1MWA - chains A and H of the 5 polymer chains in the assembly; structure by X-ray diffraction, 2.40 A resolution.

== Chain A ==
Name: 2C T cell receptor alpha chain
From: Mus musculus
Chain sequence (202 residues; numbered 1 to 213; 11 numbers in that range are skipped by the numbering (no residue carries them; nothing is unmodelled there); the number before each row is that of its first residue):
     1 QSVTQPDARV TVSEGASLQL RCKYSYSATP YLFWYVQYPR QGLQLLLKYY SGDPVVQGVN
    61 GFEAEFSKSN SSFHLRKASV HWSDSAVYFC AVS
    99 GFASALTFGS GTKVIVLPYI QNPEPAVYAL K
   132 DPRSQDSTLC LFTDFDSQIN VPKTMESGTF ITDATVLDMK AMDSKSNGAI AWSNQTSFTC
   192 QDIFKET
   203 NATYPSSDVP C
Disulfides: Cys22-Cys90, Cys141-Cys191
Covalently attached groups: N-acetylglucosamine (NAG) linked to Asn70, Asn185
Reported in the primary citation:
  - conformationally variable residues (loop rearrangement): Ala101, Ala103
  - contacts within the chain: Gln1-Gly99 (hydrogen bond), Gln1-Phe100 (hydrogen bond)

== Chain H ==
Name: H-2KBM3 MHC class I molecule heavy chain
From: Mus musculus
UniProtKB: P01901 (HA1B_MOUSE); residues 1-275 here correspond to UniProt positions 22-296 (UniProt number = residue number + 21)
Chain sequence (275 residues; row label = number of the first residue in the row):
     1 GPHSLRYFVT AVSRPGLGEP RYMEVGYVDD TEFVRFDSDA ENPRYEPRAR WMEQEGPEYW
    61 ERETQKAKGN EQSFRVSLRT LLGYYNQSAG GSHTIQVISG CEVGSDGRLL RGYQQYAYDG
   121 CDYIALNEDL KTWTAADMAA LITKHKWEQA GEAERLRAYL EGTCVEWLRR YLKNGNATLL
   181 RTDSPKAHVT HHSRPEDKVT LRCWALGFYP ADITLTWQLN GEELIQDMEL VETRPAGDGT
   241 FQKWASVVVP LGKEQYYTCH VYHQGLPEPL TLRWR
Unresolved in the structure: 275
Differences from the reference sequence: conflict Ser77 (Asp98 in P01901), Ala89 (Lys110 in P01901), Arg275 (Glu296 in P01901)
Disulfides: Cys101-Cys164, Cys203-Cys259
Covalently attached groups: N-acetylglucosamine (NAG) linked to Asn176
Curated features (UniProtKB/Swiss-Prot):
  - glycosylation (N-linked (GlcNAc...) asparagine): Asn86, Asn176
Reported in the primary citation:
  - conformationally variable residues (side-chain flip): Trp147, Glu152

== Chain A / chain H interface ==
Contacting residue pairs (14; chain A residue first):
  Tyr26(A) - Arg62(H)
  Ser27(A) - Glu58(H)
  Ser27(A) - Arg62(H)  hydrogen bond
  Ala28(A) - Arg62(H)
  Tyr31(A) - Arg155(H)
  Lys48(A) - Glu154(H)
  Tyr50(A) - Arg155(H)
  Tyr50(A) - Ala158(H)  hydrophobic
  Ser51(A) - Ala158(H)  hydrogen bond (side chain-backbone)
  Ser51(A) - Gly162(H)
  Lys68(A) - Glu166(H)  salt bridge
  Phe100(A) - Arg62(H)
  Phe100(A) - Gln65(H)
  Phe100(A) - Lys66(H)
Interface residues without a listed pair, chain H (12 interface residues in all): Glu61, Thr163, Trp167
From the paper, about this interface:
  - pairs named by the authors: Thr29(A)-Glu166(H) (water-mediated contact)

== Overview ==
Chain A and chain H form an interface of 9 and 12 residues respectively; the contacts include 2 hydrogen bonds
and 1 salt bridge. Among the polar pairs are Lys68(A)-Glu166(H), Ser27(A)-Arg62(H) and Ser51(A)-Ala158(H). The
paper describes a water-mediated contact between Thr29(A) and Glu166(H). From the paper: conformational
variability at Ala101(A), Ala103(A) and Trp147(H) among others; contacts within the chain involving Gln1(A),
Gly99(A) and Phe100(A).
Here chain A is 2C T cell receptor alpha chain and chain H is H-2KBM3 MHC class I molecule heavy chain, both
from Mus musculus. Entry 1MWA (2C/H-2KBM3/DEV8 allogeneic complex) was determined by X-ray diffraction
together with 1LEK and 1LEG from the same study.
